Entry 4RJJ (X-ray diffraction, 2.34 A resolution); this record covers chains B and D of the 4 polymer chains in the assembly.

# Chain B (and D)
Name: Acetolactate synthase
Organism: Bacillus subtilis
Notes: EC 4.1.3.18; chain D of this document is another copy of the same molecule, construct and numbering; everything in this record applies to it too
UniProt: V5MX36 (V5MX36_BACIU); residue numbers follow UniProt; this construct covers 1-571
Amino-acid sequence (571 residues; each row starts with the number of its first residue):
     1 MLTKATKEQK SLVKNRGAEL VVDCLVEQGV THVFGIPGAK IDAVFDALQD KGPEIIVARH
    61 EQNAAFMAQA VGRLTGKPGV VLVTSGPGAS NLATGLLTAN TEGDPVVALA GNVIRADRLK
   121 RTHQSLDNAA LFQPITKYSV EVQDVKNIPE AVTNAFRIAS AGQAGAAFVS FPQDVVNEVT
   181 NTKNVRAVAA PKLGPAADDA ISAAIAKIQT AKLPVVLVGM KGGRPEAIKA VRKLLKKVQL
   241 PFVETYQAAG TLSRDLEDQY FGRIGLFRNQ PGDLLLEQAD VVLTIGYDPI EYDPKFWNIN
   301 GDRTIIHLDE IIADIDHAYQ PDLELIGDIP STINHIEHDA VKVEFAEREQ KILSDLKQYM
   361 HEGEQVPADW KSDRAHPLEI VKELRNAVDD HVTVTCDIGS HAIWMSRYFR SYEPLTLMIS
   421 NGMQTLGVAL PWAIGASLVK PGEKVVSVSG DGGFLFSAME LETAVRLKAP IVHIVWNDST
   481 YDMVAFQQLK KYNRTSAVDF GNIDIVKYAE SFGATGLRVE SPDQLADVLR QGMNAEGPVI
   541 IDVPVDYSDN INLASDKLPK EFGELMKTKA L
Unresolved in the structure: 1-13, 567-571
Bound ions: Mg2+: Asp451, Asp478, Thr480 (together with thiamine diphosphate)
Residues lining bound ligands:
  - thiamine diphosphate (TPP), molecule 1: Ile36, Pro37, Gly38, Glu61, Thr84, Pro87, Gly88, Asn91, Gln124
  - thiamine diphosphate (TPP), molecule 2: Ile398, Gly399, Ser400, His401, Gln424, Thr425, Leu426, Gly450, Asp451, Gly452, Gly453, Phe456, Asp478, Thr480, Tyr481, Asp482, Met483, Val484, Tyr547

# Interface between chain B and chain D
Contacting residue pairs (21):
  Arg115(B) with Arg115(D); Gln143(D); Asp144(D)
  Ala116(B) with Asp144(D); Asn147(D), hydrogen bond (backbone-side chain)
  Arg118(B) with Glu141(D), hydrogen bond (side chain-backbone); Gln143(D)
  Leu119(B) with Val140(D), hydrophobic; Asn147(D); Ala151(D), hydrophobic
  Lys120(B) with Glu150(D), salt bridge
  Val140(B) with Leu119(D), hydrophobic
  Glu141(B) with Arg118(D), hydrogen bond (backbone-side chain)
  Gln143(B) with Arg115(D); Arg118(D); Gln143(D)
  Asp144(B) with Ala116(D)
  Asn147(B) with Ala116(D), hydrogen bond (side chain-backbone); Leu119(D)
  Glu150(B) with Lys120(D), salt bridge
  Ala151(B) with Leu119(D), hydrophobic
Interface residues without a listed pair, chain B (15 interface residues in all): Tyr138, Lys146, Asp174
Interface residues without a listed pair, chain D (14 interface residues in all): Tyr138, Asp174

# In short
The interface between chain B and chain D involves 15 residues on one side and 14 on the other, with 4
hydrogen bonds and 2 salt bridges. Polar pairs include Lys120(B)-Glu150(D), Ala116(B)-Asn147(D) and
Arg118(B)-Glu141(D). Bound to chain B: thiamine diphosphate.
Both chains are Acetolactate synthase (Bacillus subtilis). Entry 4RJJ (Acetolactate synthase from Bacillus
subtilis bound to ThDP - crystal form II) was determined by X-ray diffraction (same publication as 4RJI and
4RJK).
